Entry 7TGH (electron microscopy, 2.60 A resolution); this record covers chains 4L and 6 of the 91 polymer chains in the assembly.

== Chain 4L ==
Name: Ymf58
Organism: Tetrahymena thermophila
Reference sequence: Q950Z5 (Q950Z5_TETTH); residue numbers follow UniProt; this construct covers 1-116
Chain sequence (116 residues; each row starts with the number of its first residue):
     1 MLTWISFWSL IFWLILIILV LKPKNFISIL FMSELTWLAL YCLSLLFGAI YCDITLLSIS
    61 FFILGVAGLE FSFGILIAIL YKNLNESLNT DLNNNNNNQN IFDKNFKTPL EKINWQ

== Chain 6 ==
Name: Ymf62
Organism: Tetrahymena thermophila
Reference sequence: Q950Y2 (Q950Y2_TETTH); residue numbers follow UniProt; this construct covers 1-255
Chain sequence (255 residues; numbered 1 to 255; the number before each row is that of its first residue):
     1 MFLITITSYF SNIIEFNSYI INLIDFITPL FFIENFVIQF FILYLFYLLI VNNNLYYILL
    61 YIFLEIVFFG LFLCLYQLEL FTGFLWVAEF AIVFIAVVLL FYLNIDGLHL KYNHNINNVL
   121 YYTPSLVLFL IFFNIDYFSE LELFLPLELS FIDIYDDYYE GFNNSIMNDF TPLTLSYYSI
   181 NSAEFIIIGL LLLLGSVACV NLYKSNKNYT IVKQSNLLTM FDFFKDFINF SFIRKQDLNN
   241 QTNFNPSLRS IKKKY
Not modelled in the structure: 1-11

== How chain 4L and chain 6 interact ==
Pairs across the interface (104):
  M1(4L) with F31(6), hydrophobic; F36(6), hydrophobic; Q39(6)
  L2(4L) with Q39(6), hydrogen bond (backbone-side chain); L141(6)
  T3(4L) with D136(6); S139(6); L141(6)
  W4(4L) with N35(6); Q39(6); F72(6), hydrophobic
  I5(4L) with D136(6)
  S6(4L) with D136(6)
  F7(4L) with Q39(6)
  W8(4L) with F69(6), hydrophobic; F72(6)
  S9(4L) with I135(6)
  L10(4L) with L130(6), hydrophobic
  I11(4L) with L43(6), hydrophobic; F46(6), hydrophobic
  W13(4L) with F129(6), hydrophobic; F133(6)
  L14(4L) with L126(6), hydrophobic
  I15(4L) with F46(6), hydrophobic
  I18(4L) with F46(6), hydrophobic; I50(6), hydrophobic
  V20(4L) with Y122(6), hydrogen bond (backbone-side chain)
  L21(4L) with N118(6); Y122(6)
  K22(4L) with L49(6), hydrogen bond (side chain-backbone); N52(6), hydrogen bond (side chain-backbone); N53(6); I58(6)
  P23(4L) with N53(6); Y112(6), hydrophobic
  I27(4L) with L103(6), hydrophobic
  S28(4L) with L55(6); I58(6)
  F31(4L) with L59(6), hydrophobic; I62(6), hydrophobic; A96(6), hydrophobic
  E34(4L) with E89(6); I92(6)
  L35(4L) with E65(6)
  L38(4L) with I66(6), hydrophobic; L85(6), hydrophobic; E89(6)
  Y41(4L) with L73(6), hydrophobic; F81(6), hydrogen bond (side chain-backbone); L85(6)
  C42(4L) with F69(6), hydrophobic
  L45(4L) with L73(6), hydrophobic; L78(6), hydrophobic; F81(6), hydrophobic
  L46(4L) with Y76(6)
  A49(4L) with Y76(6), hydrophobic
  I50(4L) with Y76(6)
  I54(4L) with S176(6)
  T55(4L) with N181(6)
  L57(4L) with F81(6), hydrophobic; L173(6), hydrophobic; Y177(6), hydrogen bond (backbone-side chain)
  S58(4L) with S176(6), hydrogen bond; Y177(6); N181(6)
  S60(4L) with F81(6)
  F61(4L) with F84(6), hydrophobic; L173(6), hydrophobic; Y177(6)
  F62(4L) with Y177(6), hydrophobic; E184(6); F185(6); I188(6), hydrophobic
  L69(4L) with G195(6)
  F71(4L) with I92(6), hydrophobic
  F73(4L) with G195(6); C199(6), hydrophobic
  I75(4L) with I95(6), hydrophobic; L99(6), hydrophobic
  L76(4L) with C199(6), hydrophobic; L202(6), hydrophobic
  A78(4L) with L103(6), hydrophobic
  I79(4L) with N206(6)
  L80(4L) with N206(6)
  K82(4L) with Y102(6)
  N83(4L) with N206(6), hydrogen bond (side chain-backbone); Y209(6)
  L84(4L) with Y209(6)
  L88(4L) with L103(6), hydrophobic
  N89(4L) with L110(6)
  D91(4L) with Y112(6)
  L92(4L) with L110(6), hydrophobic
  Q99(4L) with I116(6)
  N100(4L) with K111(6); Y112(6); N113(6), hydrogen bond (backbone-backbone); I116(6); N117(6), hydrogen bond
  I101(4L) with K111(6); Y112(6), hydrophobic
  F102(4L) with K111(6), hydrogen bond (backbone-backbone); Y112(6); N113(6)
  D103(4L) with K111(6), salt bridge
Other interface residues (no listed pair), chain 4L (66 interface residues in all): I17, N25, M32, A39, L64, V66, S72, N98
Other interface residues (no listed pair), chain 6 (70 interface residues in all): L30, I38, I42, L75, L100, N134, P172, L175, L191, L192, A198

== Summary ==
Chain 4L and chain 6 form an interface of 66 and 70 residues respectively, with 11 hydrogen bonds and 1 salt
bridge. Polar pairs include D103(4L)-K111(6), L2(4L)-Q39(6) and V20(4L)-Y122(6).
Chain 4L is Ymf58 and chain 6 is Ymf62, both from Tetrahymena thermophila; the structure, Cryo-EM structure of
respiratory super-complex CI+III2 from Tetrahymena thermophila, was determined by electron microscopy (same
publication as 7W5Z).
